PDB entry 8JGB | electron microscopy, 2.84 A resolution | chains A and B of the 6 polymer chains in the assembly

# Chain A
Name: Guanine nucleotide-binding protein G(i) subunit alpha-1
Source organism: Homo sapiens
Reference sequence: P63096 (GNAI1_HUMAN); numbering as in UniProt (aligned over 1-354)
Amino-acid sequence (354 residues; row label = number of the first residue in the row):
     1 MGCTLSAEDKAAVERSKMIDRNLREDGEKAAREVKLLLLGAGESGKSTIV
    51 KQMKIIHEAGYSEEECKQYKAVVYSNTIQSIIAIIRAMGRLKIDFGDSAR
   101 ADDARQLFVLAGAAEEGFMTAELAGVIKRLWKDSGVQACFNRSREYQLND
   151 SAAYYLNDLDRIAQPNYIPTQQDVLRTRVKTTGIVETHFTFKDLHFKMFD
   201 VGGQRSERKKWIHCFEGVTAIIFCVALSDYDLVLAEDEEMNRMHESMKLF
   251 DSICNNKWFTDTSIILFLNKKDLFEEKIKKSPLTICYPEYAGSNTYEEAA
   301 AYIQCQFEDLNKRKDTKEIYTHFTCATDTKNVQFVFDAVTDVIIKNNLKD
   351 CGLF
Not modelled in the structure: 1-4, 56-181, 234-240, 354
Curated features (UniProtKB/Swiss-Prot):
  - region: Lys35 to Thr48 (G1 motif), Asp173 to Thr181 (G2 motif), Phe196 to Arg205 (G3 motif), Ile265 to Asp272 (G4 motif), Thr324 to Thr329 (G5 motif)
  - binding site (GTP): Glu43 to Thr48, Ser151, Leu175 to Thr181, Asp200 to Gln204, Asn269 to Asp272, Ala326
  - binding site (Mg(2+)): Ser47, Thr181
  - modified residue: Arg178 (ADP-ribosylarginine), Gln204 (Deamidated glutamine), Cys351 (ADP-ribosylcysteine)
  - lipidation: Gly2 (N-myristoyl glycine), Cys3 (S-palmitoyl cysteine)
  - natural variant: Gly40 (G40C: In NEDHISB; G40R: In NEDHISB), Gly45 (G45D: In NEDHISB), Thr48 (T48I: In NEDHISB; T48K: In NEDHISB), Gln52 (Q52P: In NEDHISB), Ser75 (deletion: In NEDHISB; uncertain significance), Gln172 (deletion: In NEDHISB), Asp173 (D173V: In NEDHISB), Glu186 to Phe189 (deletion: In NEDHISB; uncertain significance), Cys224 (C224Y: In NEDHISB), Lys270 (K270N: In NEDHISB; K270R: In NEDHISB), Asp272 (D272G: In NEDHISB), Ala326 (A326P: In NEDHISB), 1 further natural variant entry in UniProt
  - mutagenesis: Gly42 (G42R: Abolishes switch to an activated conformation and dissociation from beta and gamma subunits upon GTP binding. Abolishes interaction with RGS family members), Glu116 (E116L: Enhances interaction (inactive GDP-bound) with RGS14), Gln147 (Q147L: Enhances interaction (inactive GDP-bound) with RGS14), Glu245 (E245L: Enhances interaction (inactive GDP-bound) with RGS14)

# Chain B
Name: Guanine nucleotide-binding protein G(I)/G(S)/G(T) subunit beta-1
Source organism: Homo sapiens
Reference sequence: P62873 (GBB1_HUMAN); residue numbers follow UniProt; this construct covers 2-340
Amino-acid sequence (358 residues; row label = number of the first residue in the row; numbers below 1 keep their minus sign (Met-17 is residue -17)):
   -17 MHHHHHHLEVLFQGPGSSGSELDQLRQEAEQLKNQIRDARKACADATLSQ
    33 ITNNIDPVGRIQMRTRRTLRGHLAKIYAMHWGTDSRLLVSASQDGKLIIW
    83 DSYTTNKVHAIPLRSSWVMTCAYAPSGNYVACGGLDNICSIYNLKTREGN
   133 VRVSRELAGHTGYLSCCRFLDDNQIVTSSGDTTCALWDIETGQQTTTFTG
   183 HTGDVMSLSLAPDTRLFVSGACDASAKLWDVREGMCRQTFTGHESDINAI
   233 CFFPNGNAFATGSDDATCRLFDLRADQELMTYSHDNIICGITSVSFSKSG
   283 RLLLAGYDDFNCNVWDALKADRAGVLAGHDNRVSCLGVTDDGMAVATGSW
   333 DSFLKIWN
Not modelled in the structure: -17 to 4
Construct notes: initiating methionine (-17); expression tag (-16 to 1)
Curated features (UniProtKB/Swiss-Prot):
  - modified residue: Ser2 (N-acetylserine), His266 (Phosphohistidine)
  - natural variant: Leu30 (L30F: In MRD42; uncertain significance), Arg52 (R52G: In MRD42), Gly64 (G64V: In MRD42), Asp76 (D76E: In MRD42; D76G: In MRD42), Gly77 (G77S: In MRD42), Lys78 (K78R: In MRD42), Ile80 (I80N: In MRD42; I80T: In MRD42), His91 (H91R: In MRD42; uncertain significance), Ala92 (A92T: In MRD42), Pro94 (P94S: In MRD42), Leu95 (L95P: In MRD42), Arg96 (R96L: In MRD42), 5 further natural variant entries in UniProt

# How chain A and chain B interact
Residue-residue contacts - 38 pairs, chain A then chain B:
  Val13(A) with Asn88(B)
  Arg15(A) with Val90(B), hydrogen bond (side chain-backbone); His91(B)
  Ser16(A) with Asn88(B); Lys89(B), hydrogen bond (side chain-backbone)
  Ile19(A) with Lys89(B)
  Asp20(A) with Lys89(B), salt bridge
  Leu23(A) with Lys78(B); Ile80(B), hydrophobic
  Gly27(A) with Leu55(B)
  Thr182(A) with Asn119(B)
  Gly183(A) with Leu117(B); Asp118(B); Asn119(B)
  Ile184(A) with Trp99(B); Leu117(B)
  Phe199(A) with Trp99(B), hydrophobic
  Gln204(A) with Leu117(B); Tyr145(B)
  Ser206(A) with Tyr145(B)
  Lys209(A) with Asp228(B), salt bridge
  Lys210(A) with Tyr145(B); Met188(B); Cys204(B); Asp228(B), salt bridge; Asn230(B); Asp246(B), salt bridge
  Trp211(A) with Leu117(B), hydrophobic; Tyr145(B)
  His213(A) with Lys57(B); Tyr59(B), hydrogen bond
  Cys214(A) with Tyr59(B); Gln75(B); Trp99(B); Met101(B), hydrophobic
  Phe215(A) with Trp99(B), hydrophobic
  Glu216(A) with Lys57(B), salt bridge
  Trp258(A) with Arg314(B)
Interface residues without a listed pair, chain A (23 interface residues in all): Ala12, Asp26
Interface residues without a listed pair, chain B (24 interface residues in all): Ala92, Trp332

# Overview
23 residues of chain A and 24 residues of chain B are in contact; the contacts include 3 hydrogen bonds and 5
salt bridges. Polar contacts include Asp20(A)-Lys89(B), Lys209(A)-Asp228(B) and Lys210(A)-Asp228(B).
Here chain A is Guanine nucleotide-binding protein G(i) subunit alpha-1 and chain B is Guanine
nucleotide-binding protein G(I)/G(S)/G(T) subunit beta-1, both from Homo sapiens. Entry 8JGB (CryoEM structure
of Gi-coupled MRGPRX1 with peptide agonist CNF-Tx2) was determined by electron microscopy (same publication as
8JGF and 8JGG).
